PDB entry 4N3Y | X-ray diffraction, 2.20 A resolution | chains A and B of the 3 polymer chains in the assembly

Chain A:
Molecule: Rab5 GDP/GTP exchange factor
Organism: Homo sapiens
Reference sequence: Q9UJ41 (RABX5_HUMAN); residues 413-455 here correspond to UniProt positions 630-672 (UniProt number = residue number + 217)
Chain sequence (45 residues; row label = number of the first residue in the row):
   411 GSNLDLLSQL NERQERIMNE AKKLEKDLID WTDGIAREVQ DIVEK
Disordered / not traced: 411-418, 454-455
Differences from the reference sequence: expression tag (411-412)
From the paper describing this entry:
  - mutagenesis - R423E, I439D: unchanged binding to Rab GTPase-binding effector protein 1 (chain B)
  - mutagenesis - L434D, L438D, W441A: abolished catalytic activity on Rabaptin-5C21
  - mutagenesis - I439D: increased catalytic activity on Rabaptin-5C21

Chain B:
Molecule: Rab GTPase-binding effector protein 1
Organism: Homo sapiens
Reference sequence: Q15276 (RABE1_HUMAN); numbering as in UniProt (aligned over 552-642)
Chain sequence (92 residues; numbered 551 to 642; the number before each row is that of its first residue):
   551 METRDQVKKL QLMLRQANDQ LEKTMKDKQE LEDFIKQSSE DSSHQISALV LRAQASEILL
   611 EELQQGLSQA KRDVQEQMAV LMQSREQVSE EL
Disordered / not traced: 551, 635-642
Differences from the reference sequence: expression tag (551)
From the paper describing this entry:
  - mutagenesis - E607K, I608D: unchanged binding to Rab5 GDP/GTP exchange factor (chain A)
  - self-association interface (contacts with another copy of this molecule): E552 to S592
  - mutagenesis - N568A/E572A/Q579A/E582A, I608A/D623A: unchanged catalytic activity with Rab5 GDP/GTP exchange factor (chain A)

Interface between chain A and chain B:
Residue-residue contacts - 22 pairs, chain A then chain B:
  L420(A) - I596(B)
  L420(A) - L599(B)  hydrophobic
  L420(A) - V600(B)  hydrophobic
  R423(A) - Q604(B)  hydrogen bond
  R423(A) - E607(B)  salt bridge
  R426(A) - E607(B)  salt bridge
  I427(A) - A603(B)
  I427(A) - E607(B)
  I427(A) - L610(B)
  E430(A) - L610(B)
  E430(A) - Q614(B)  hydrogen bond
  L434(A) - L610(B)  hydrophobic
  L434(A) - L613(B)  hydrophobic
  L434(A) - L617(B)  hydrophobic
  D437(A) - L617(B)
  L438(A) - L617(B)  hydrophobic
  W441(A) - L617(B)  hydrophobic
  W441(A) - A620(B)  hydrophobic
  W441(A) - K621(B)
  I445(A) - V624(B)  hydrophobic
  E448(A) - M628(B)
  I452(A) - M632(B)  hydrophobic
Also at the interface, not in a pair above, chain A (13 interface residues in all): A431
Also at the interface, not in a pair above, chain B (16 interface residues in all): S606
The authors on this interface:
  - specific contacts: R423(A)-E607(B) (salt bridge)
  - interface residues, chain A: L420(A), R423(A), I427(A)
  - hot spots on chain A (mutagenesis) - L434D, L438D, W441A: abolished binding to Rab GTPase-binding effector protein 1 (chain B)
  - hot spots on chain A (mutagenesis) - L420D, I427D: decreased binding to Rab GTPase-binding effector protein 1 (chain B)
  - hot spots on chain B (mutagenesis) - L599D, L610D, L613D, L617D: abolished binding to Rab5 GDP/GTP exchange factor (chain A)
  - hot spots on chain B (mutagenesis) - V624D: decreased binding to Rab5 GDP/GTP exchange factor (chain A)

Overview:
Chain A and chain B form an interface of 13 and 16 residues respectively; the contacts include 2 hydrogen
bonds and 2 salt bridges. Polar contacts include R423(A)-E607(B), R426(A)-E607(B) and R423(A)-Q604(B). The
authors report a salt bridge between R423(A) and E607(B). The paper reports that L599D, L610D and L613D of
chain B, among others, abolish binding to Rab5 GDP/GTP exchange factor (chain A); interface residues L420(A),
R423(A) and I427(A); 16 substitutions were tested in all.
Chain A is Rab5 GDP/GTP exchange factor and chain B is Rab GTPase-binding effector protein 1, both from Homo
sapiens; the structure, Crystal structure of Rabex-5CC and Rabaptin-5C21 complex, was determined by X-ray
diffraction together with 4N3X, 4N3Z and 4Q9U from the same study.
